Entry 7VAQ (electron microscopy, 3.60 A resolution); this record covers chains A and D of the 12 polymer chains in the assembly.

[Chain A]
Name: V-type ATP synthase alpha chain
From: Thermus thermophilus HB8
Notes: EC 7.1.2.2
UniProt: Q56403 (VATA_THET8); residues 1-578 here = UniProt positions 1-578
Chain sequence (578 residues; each row starts with the number of its first residue):
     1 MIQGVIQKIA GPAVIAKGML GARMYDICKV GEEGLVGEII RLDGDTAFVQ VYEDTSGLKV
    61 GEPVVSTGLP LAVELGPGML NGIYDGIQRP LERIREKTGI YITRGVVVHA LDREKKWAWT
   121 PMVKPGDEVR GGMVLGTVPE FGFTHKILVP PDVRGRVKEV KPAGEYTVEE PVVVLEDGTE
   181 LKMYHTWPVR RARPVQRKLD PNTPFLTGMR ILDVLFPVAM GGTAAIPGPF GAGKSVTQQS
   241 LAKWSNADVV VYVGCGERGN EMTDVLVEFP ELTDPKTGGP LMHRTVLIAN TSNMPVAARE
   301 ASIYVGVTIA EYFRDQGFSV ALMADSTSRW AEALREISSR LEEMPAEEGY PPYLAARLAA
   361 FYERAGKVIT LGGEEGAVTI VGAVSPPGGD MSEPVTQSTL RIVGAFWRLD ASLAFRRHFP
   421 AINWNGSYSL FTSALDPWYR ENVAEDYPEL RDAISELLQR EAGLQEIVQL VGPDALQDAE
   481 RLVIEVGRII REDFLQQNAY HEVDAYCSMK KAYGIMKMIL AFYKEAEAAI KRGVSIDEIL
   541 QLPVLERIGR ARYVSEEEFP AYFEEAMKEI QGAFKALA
Differences from the reference sequence: conflict A232 (Ser in Q56403), S235 (Thr in Q56403)
Residues lining bound ligands: ADP (adenosine-5'-diphosphate): P229, F230, G231, A232, G233, K234, S235, V236, E261, F419, Q497, N498, A499, Y500

[Chain D]
Name: V-type ATP synthase beta chain
From: Thermus thermophilus HB8
UniProt: Q56404 (VATB_THET8); residue numbers follow UniProt; this construct covers 1-478
Chain sequence (478 residues; row label = number of the first residue in the row):
     1 MDLLKKEYTG ITYISGPLLF VENAKDLAYG AIVDIKDGTG RVRGGQVIEV SEEYAVIQVF
    61 EETTGLDLAT TSVSLVEDVA RLGVSKEMLG RRFNGIGKPI DGLPPITPEK RLPITGLPLN
   121 PVARRKPEQF IQTGISTIDV MNTLVRGQKL PIFSGSGLPA NEIAAQIARQ ATVRPDLSGE
   181 GEKEEPFAVV FAAMGITQRE LSYFIQEFER TGALSRSVLF LNKADDPTIE RILTPRMALT
   241 VAEYLAFEHD YHVLVILTDM TNYCEALREI GAAREEIPGR RGYPGYMYTD LATIYERAGV
   301 VEGKKGSVTQ IPILSMPDDD RTHPIPDLTG YITEGQIQLS RELHRKGIYP PIDPLPSLSR
   361 LMNNGVGKGK TREDHKQVSD QLYSAYANGV DIRKLVAIIG EDALTENDRR YLQFADAFER
   421 FFINQGQQNR SIEESLQIAW ALLSMLPQGE LKRISKDHIG KYYGQKLEEI WGAPQALD
Unresolved in the structure: 1-4, 475-478

[Chain A / chain D interface]
Contacting residue pairs (54; chain A residue first):
  A22(A) - D67(D)
  R23(A) - G65(D)
  R23(A) - L66(D)
  M24(A) - I14(D)
  M24(A) - T63(D)
  M24(A) - T64(D)
  M24(A) - L66(D)  hydrogen bond (backbone-backbone)
  Y25(A) - T64(D)  hydrogen bond (backbone-backbone)
  R41(A) - I14(D)
  R41(A) - S15(D)  hydrogen bond
  L42(A) - Y13(D)
  L42(A) - I14(D)  hydrogen bond (backbone-backbone)
  L42(A) - D67(D)
  D43(A) - T12(D)
  D43(A) - Y13(D)
  G44(A) - T12(D)  hydrogen bond (backbone-backbone)
  G44(A) - L68(D)
  K198(A) - Q198(D)
  D200(A) - S202(D)
  D200(A) - Q206(D)  hydrogen bond
  E343(A) - S15(D)
  M344(A) - E275(D)
  M344(A) - E276(D)
  M344(A) - I277(D)  hydrophobic
  M344(A) - P278(D)
  A346(A) - A272(D)  hydrophobic
  E347(A) - R268(D)  salt bridge
  P352(A) - E269(D)
  P352(A) - A272(D)  hydrophobic
  A355(A) - E269(D)
  A359(A) - A224(D)
  E363(A) - T197(D)
  E363(A) - Q198(D)
  E363(A) - D225(D)
  S392(A) - D318(D)  hydrogen bond
  Q397(A) - D318(D)  hydrogen bond
  R401(A) - N262(D)
  R401(A) - E265(D)  salt bridge
  I402(A) - T197(D)
  W424(A) - R345(D)
  N425(A) - R345(D)  hydrogen bond (backbone-side chain)
  Y428(A) - G157(D)
  L430(A) - R199(D)
  F431(A) - R199(D)
  Q459(A) - R345(D)
  I467(A) - K394(D)
  I467(A) - A397(D)  hydrophobic
  I467(A) - I398(D)  hydrophobic
  L476(A) - A397(D)
  Q477(A) - A397(D)
  Q477(A) - I398(D)  hydrogen bond (side chain-backbone)
  Q477(A) - I399(D)
  Q477(A) - G400(D)
  E480(A) - A397(D)
Also at the interface, not in a pair above, chain A (39 interface residues in all): L400, G426, E456, L464, E466, V471, A475
Also at the interface, not in a pair above, chain D (42 interface residues in all): S156, K223, T261, R281, P317, E342, K346, V396

[Overview]
The interface between chain A and chain D involves 39 residues on one side and 42 on the other; the contacts
include 10 hydrogen bonds and 2 salt bridges. Among the polar pairs are E347(A)-R268(D), R401(A)-E265(D) and
R41(A)-S15(D). Bound to chain A: ADP.
Here chain A is V-type ATP synthase alpha chain and chain D is V-type ATP synthase beta chain, both from
Thermus thermophilus HB8. Entry 7VAQ (V1EG of V/A-ATPase from Thermus thermophilus, high ATP, state3-2) was
determined by electron microscopy together with 7VAI, 7VAJ, 7VAK, 7VAL, 7VAM, 7VAN and 11 further entries from
the same study.
